Entry 2ZLY (X-ray diffraction, 1.58 A resolution); this record covers chain A.

Chain A:
Protein: 6-aminohexanoate-dimer hydrolase
From: Flavobacterium sp
Notes: EC 3.5.1.46
UniProtKB: chimeric construct of P07061, P07062: residues 1-21 from P07061 (NYLC_FLASK) positions 1-21 (same numbers); residues 22-392 from P07062 positions 22-392 (same numbers)
Sequence (392 residues; row label = number of the first residue in the row):
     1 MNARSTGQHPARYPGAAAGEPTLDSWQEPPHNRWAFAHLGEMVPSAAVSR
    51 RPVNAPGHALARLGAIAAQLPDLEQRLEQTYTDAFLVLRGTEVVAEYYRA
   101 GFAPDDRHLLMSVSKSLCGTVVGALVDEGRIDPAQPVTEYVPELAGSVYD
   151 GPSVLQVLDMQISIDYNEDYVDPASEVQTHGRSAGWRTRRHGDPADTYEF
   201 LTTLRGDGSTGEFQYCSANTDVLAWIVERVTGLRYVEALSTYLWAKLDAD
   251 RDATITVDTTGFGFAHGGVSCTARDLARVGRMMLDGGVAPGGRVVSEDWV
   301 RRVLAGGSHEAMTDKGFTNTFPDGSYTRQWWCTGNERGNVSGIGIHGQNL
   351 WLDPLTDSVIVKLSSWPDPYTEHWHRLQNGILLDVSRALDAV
Unresolved in the structure: 1-4, 53-56, 169-171
Differences from the reference sequence: engineered mutation Tyr370 (Asp in P07062)
Swiss-Prot annotation at these positions:
  - active site: Ser112
What the authors report for this chain:
  - catalytic residues: Ser112, Lys115, Tyr215 (citing earlier work)
  - conformationally variable residues (order/disorder transition): Asp169 to Ala174
  - mutagenesis - A124V, R187S/F264C/D370Y, F264C (2.4-fold), G291R, D370Y: increased catalytic activity
  - mutagenesis - R187S: increased catalytic activity on Ald
  - mutagenesis - G181D, R187S: increased binding to Ald
  - mutagenesis - G181D: decreased catalytic activity

In short:
From UniProt: active-site residue Ser112. From the paper: catalytic residues Ser112, Lys115 and Tyr215; A124V,
R187S/F264C/D370Y and F264C, among others, increase catalytic activity; 7 substitutions were tested in all.
Chain A is 6-aminohexanoate-dimer hydrolase (Flavobacterium sp); the structure, Structure of
6-aminohexanoate-dimer hydrolase, D370Y mutant, was determined by X-ray diffraction together with 2ZM2, 2ZM8
and 2ZM9 from the same study.
